7Z29 - chains A and B of the 3 polymer chains in the assembly; structure by electron microscopy, 3.38 A resolution.

# Chain A
Name: Reverse transcriptase/ribonuclease H
From: Human immunodeficiency virus type 1 BH10
Notes: EC 2.7.7.49, 2.7.7.7, 3.1.26.13, 3.1.13.2
UniProtKB: P03366 (POL_HV1B1); residues 1-554 here correspond to UniProt positions 600-1153 (UniProt number = residue number + 599)
Sequence (556 residues; numbered -1 to 554; the number before each row is that of its first residue; numbers below 1 keep their minus sign (Met-1 is residue -1)):
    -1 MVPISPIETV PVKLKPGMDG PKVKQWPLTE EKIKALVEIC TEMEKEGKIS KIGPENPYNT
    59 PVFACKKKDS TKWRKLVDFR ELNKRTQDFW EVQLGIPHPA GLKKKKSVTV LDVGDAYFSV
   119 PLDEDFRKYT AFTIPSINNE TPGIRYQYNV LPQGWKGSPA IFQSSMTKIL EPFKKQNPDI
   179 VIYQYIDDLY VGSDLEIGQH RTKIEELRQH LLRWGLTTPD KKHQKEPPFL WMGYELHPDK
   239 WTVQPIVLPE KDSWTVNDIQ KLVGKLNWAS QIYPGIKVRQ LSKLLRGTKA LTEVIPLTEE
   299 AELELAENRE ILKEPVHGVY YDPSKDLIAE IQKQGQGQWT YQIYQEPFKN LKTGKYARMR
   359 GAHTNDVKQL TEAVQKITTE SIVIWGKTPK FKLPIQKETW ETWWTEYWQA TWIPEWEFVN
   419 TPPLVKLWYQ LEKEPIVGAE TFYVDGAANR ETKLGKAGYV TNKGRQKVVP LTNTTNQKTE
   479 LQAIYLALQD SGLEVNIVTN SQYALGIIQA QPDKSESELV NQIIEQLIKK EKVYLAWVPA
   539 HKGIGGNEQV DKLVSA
Unresolved in the structure: -1 to 2, 49-53, 65-73, 134-141
Sequence notes: initiating methionine (-1); expression tag (0); conflict Cys63 (Ile662 in P03366), Ser280 (Cys879 in P03366), Asn498 (Asp1097 in P03366); engineered mutation Ile184 (Met783 in P03366)
Curated features (UniProtKB/Swiss-Prot):
  - region: Phe227 to His235 (RT 'primer grip')
  - motif: Trp398 to Trp414 (Tryptophan repeat motif)
  - binding site (Mg(2+)): Asp110, Asp185, Asp186, Asp443, Glu478, Asp549
  - site: Trp401 (Essential for RT p66/p51 heterodimerization), Trp414 (Essential for RT p66/p51 heterodimerization), Phe440, Tyr441 (Cleavage)
Small-molecule neighbours: non-nucleoside rt inhibitor nevirapine (NVP; 11-cyclopropyl-5,11-dihydro-4-methyl-6H-dipyrido[3,2-b:2',3'-e][1,4]diazepin-6-one): Leu100, Lys101, Lys103, Val106, Val179, Tyr181, Tyr188, Val189, Gly190, Phe227, Trp229, Leu234, His235, Tyr318

# Chain B
Name: p51 RT
From: Human immunodeficiency virus type 1 BH10
UniProtKB: P03366 (POL_HV1B1); residues 1-428 here correspond to UniProt positions 600-1027 (UniProt number = residue number + 599)
Sequence (428 residues; numbered 1 to 428; the number before each row is that of its first residue):
     1 PISPIETVPV KLKPGMDGPK VKQWPLTEEK IKALVEICTE MEKEGKISKI GPENPYNTPV
    61 FAIKKKDSTK WRKLVDFREL NKRTQDFWEV QLGIPHPAGL KKKKSVTVLD VGDAYFSVPL
   121 DEDFRKYTAF TIPSINNKTP GIRYQYNVLP QGWKGSPAIF QSSMTKILEP FKKQNPDIVI
   181 YQYMDDLYVG SDLEIGQHRT KIEELRQHLL RWGLTTPDKK HQKEPPFLWM GYELHPDKWT
   241 VQPIVLPEKD SWTVNDIQKL VGKLNWASQI YPGIKVRQLS KLLRGTKALT EVIPLTEEAE
   301 LELAENREIL KEPVHGVYYD PSKDLIAEIQ KQGQGQWTYQ IYQEPFKNLK TGKYARMRGA
   361 HTNDVKQLTE AVQKITTESI VIWGKTPKFK LPIQKETWET WWTEYWQATW IPEWEFVNTP
   421 PLVKLWYQ
Unresolved in the structure: 1-5, 218-231, 358-361
Sequence notes: engineered mutation Lys138 (Glu737 in P03366); conflict Ser280 (Cys879 in P03366)
Curated features (UniProtKB/Swiss-Prot):
  - region: Phe227 to His235 (RT 'primer grip')
  - motif: Trp398 to Trp414 (Tryptophan repeat motif)
  - binding site (Mg(2+)): Asp110, Asp185, Asp186
  - site (Essential for RT p66/p51 heterodimerization): Trp401, Trp414

# Interface between chain A and chain B
Residue-residue contacts (82):
  Val8(A) with Pro52(B), hydrophobic; Glu53(B)
  Pro9(A) with Glu53(B)
  Gln85(A) with Glu53(B), hydrogen bond (side chain-backbone)
  Asp86(A) with Lys20(B), salt bridge; Pro55(B)
  Phe87(A) with Pro52(B)
  Trp88(A) with Val21(B); Asn54(B); Pro55(B); Asn57(B); Arg143(B)
  Val90(A) with Pro140(B), hydrophobic
  Gly93(A) with Asn137(B)
  Pro95(A) with Asn136(B); Asn137(B)
  His96(A) with Asn136(B), hydrogen bond (backbone-side chain)
  Gly99(A) with Asn136(B)
  Leu100(A) with Asn136(B)
  Ala158(A) with Pro52(B)
  Ser162(A) with Pro52(B)
  Tyr181(A) with Lys138(B)
  Gln373(A) with Gln394(B); Glu396(B); Thr397(B), hydrogen bond
  Thr377(A) with Thr400(B), hydrogen bond
  Ile380(A) with Pro25(B), hydrophobic
  Val381(A) with Pro25(B), hydrophobic; Asn136(B), hydrogen bond (backbone-backbone)
  Ile382(A) with Ile135(B); Asn136(B)
  Trp383(A) with Ile135(B)
  Gly384(A) with Thr27(B); Glu28(B), hydrogen bond (backbone-backbone)
  Trp402(A) with Lys331(B), hydrogen bond (backbone-side chain); Asp364(B)
  Thr403(A) with Gln334(B)
  Tyr405(A) with Lys331(B)
  Trp406(A) with Lys331(B); Asn418(B)
  Gln407(A) with Lys331(B); Pro392(B); Gln394(B)
  Ala408(A) with Trp337(B), hydrophobic; Asp364(B); Pro392(B), hydrogen bond (backbone-backbone); Ile393(B)
  Thr409(A) with Asp364(B), hydrogen bond (backbone-side chain)
  Trp410(A) with Asn363(B), hydrogen bond; Val365(B), hydrophobic; Trp401(B), hydrophobic; Tyr405(B)
  Pro412(A) with Trp401(B)
  Pro433(A) with Asn255(B)
  Ile434(A) with Thr290(B)
  Val435(A) with Thr290(B)
  Thr439(A) with Ala288(B); Leu289(B)
  Tyr441(A) with Gln258(B); Thr286(B); Lys287(B), hydrogen bond (side chain-backbone)
  Thr459(A) with Thr286(B)
  Asn460(A) with Thr286(B); Ala288(B)
  Gln500(A) with Leu422(B)
  Leu503(A) with Leu422(B), hydrophobic
  Gly504(A) with Leu422(B)
  Tyr532(A) with Asn255(B), hydrogen bond; Lys259(B); Leu289(B), hydrophobic
  Val536(A) with Gln258(B)
  Pro537(A) with Gly262(B)
  Lys540(A) with Asn265(B), hydrogen bond
  Gly541(A) with Arg284(B), hydrogen bond (backbone-side chain)
  Gly543(A) with Leu283(B), hydrogen bond (backbone-backbone); Arg284(B)
  Gly544(A) with Gly285(B); Thr286(B)
  Glu546(A) with Arg284(B), salt bridge
  Gln547(A) with Arg284(B); Gly285(B); Thr286(B), hydrogen bond
Other interface residues (no listed pair), chain A (63 interface residues in all): Gln91, Ile94, Ile159, Gln161, Glu370, Thr376, Thr386, Val458, Asn494, Val496, Gln507, Trp535, Ile542
Other interface residues (no listed pair), chain B (54 interface residues in all): Leu26, Val261, Ser280, Gly333, Leu368, Val417, Pro421, Val423, Lys424

# Overview
Chain A and chain B form an interface of 63 and 54 residues respectively; the contacts include 16 hydrogen
bonds and 2 salt bridges. Among the polar pairs are Asp86(A)-Lys20(B), Glu546(A)-Arg284(B) and
Gln85(A)-Glu53(B). Ligands of chain A: non-nucleoside rt inhibitor nevirapine.
Chain A is Reverse transcriptase/ribonuclease H and chain B is p51 RT, both from Human immunodeficiency virus
type 1 BH10; the structure, Cryo-EM structure of NNRTI resistant M184I/E138K mutant HIV-1 reverse
transcriptase with a DNA aptamer in complex ..., was determined by electron microscopy, deposited together
with 7Z24, 7Z2D, 7Z2E, 7Z2G and 7Z2H.
